Entry 5TMF (X-ray diffraction, 3.00 A resolution); this record covers chains D and F of the 6 polymer chains in the assembly.

# Chain D
Molecule: DNA-directed RNA polymerase subunit beta'
Source organism: Thermus thermophilus
Notes: EC 2.7.7.6
UniProt: Q8RQE8 (RPOC_THET8); residue numbers follow UniProt; this construct covers 1-1524
Amino-acid sequence (1524 residues; row label = number of the first residue in the row):
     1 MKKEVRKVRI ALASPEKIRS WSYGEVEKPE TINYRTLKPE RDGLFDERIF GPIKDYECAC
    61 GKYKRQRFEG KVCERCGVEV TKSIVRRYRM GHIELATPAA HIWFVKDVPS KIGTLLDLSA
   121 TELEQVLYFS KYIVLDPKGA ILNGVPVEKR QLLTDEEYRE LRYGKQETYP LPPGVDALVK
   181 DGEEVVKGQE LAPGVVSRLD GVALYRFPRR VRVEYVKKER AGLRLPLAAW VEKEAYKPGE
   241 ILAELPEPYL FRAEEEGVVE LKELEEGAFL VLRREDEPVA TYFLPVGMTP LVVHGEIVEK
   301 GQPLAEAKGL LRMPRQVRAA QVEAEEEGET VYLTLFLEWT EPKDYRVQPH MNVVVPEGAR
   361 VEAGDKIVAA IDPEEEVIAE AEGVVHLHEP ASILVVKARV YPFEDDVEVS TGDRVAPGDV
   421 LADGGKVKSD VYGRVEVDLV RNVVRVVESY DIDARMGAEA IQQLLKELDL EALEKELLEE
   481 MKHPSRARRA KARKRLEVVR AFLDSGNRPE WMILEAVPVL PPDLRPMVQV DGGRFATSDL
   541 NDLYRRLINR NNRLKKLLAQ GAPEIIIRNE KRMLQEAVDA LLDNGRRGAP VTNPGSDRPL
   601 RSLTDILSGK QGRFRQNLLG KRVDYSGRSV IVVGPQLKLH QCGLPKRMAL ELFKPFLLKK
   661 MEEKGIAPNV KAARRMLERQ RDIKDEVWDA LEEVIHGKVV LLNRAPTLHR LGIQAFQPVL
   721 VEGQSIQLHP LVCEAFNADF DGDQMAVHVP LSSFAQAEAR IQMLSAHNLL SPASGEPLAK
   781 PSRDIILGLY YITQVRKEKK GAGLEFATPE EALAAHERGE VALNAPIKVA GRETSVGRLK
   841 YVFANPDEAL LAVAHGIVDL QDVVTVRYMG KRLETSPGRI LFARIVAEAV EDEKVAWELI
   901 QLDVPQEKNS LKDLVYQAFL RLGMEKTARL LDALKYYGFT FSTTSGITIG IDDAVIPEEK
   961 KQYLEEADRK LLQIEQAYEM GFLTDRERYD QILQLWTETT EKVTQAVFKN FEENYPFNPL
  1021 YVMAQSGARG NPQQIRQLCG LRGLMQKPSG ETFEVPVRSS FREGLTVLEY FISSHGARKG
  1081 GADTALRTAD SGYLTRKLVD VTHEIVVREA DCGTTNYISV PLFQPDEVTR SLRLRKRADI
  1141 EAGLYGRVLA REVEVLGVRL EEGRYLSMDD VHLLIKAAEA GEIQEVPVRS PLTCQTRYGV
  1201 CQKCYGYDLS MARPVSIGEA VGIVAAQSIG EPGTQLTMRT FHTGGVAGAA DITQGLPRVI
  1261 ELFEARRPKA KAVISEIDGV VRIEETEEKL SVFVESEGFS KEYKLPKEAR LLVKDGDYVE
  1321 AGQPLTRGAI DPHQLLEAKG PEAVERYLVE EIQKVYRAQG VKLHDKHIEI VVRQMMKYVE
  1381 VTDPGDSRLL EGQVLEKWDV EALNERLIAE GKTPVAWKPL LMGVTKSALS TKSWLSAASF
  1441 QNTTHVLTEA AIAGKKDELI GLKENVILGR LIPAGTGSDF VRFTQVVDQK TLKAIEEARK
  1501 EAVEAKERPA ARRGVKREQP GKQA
Unresolved in the structure: 1, 1506-1524
Ion coordination: Zn2+ site 1: Cys58, Cys60, Cys73, Cys76; Mg2+ site 1: Asp739, Asp741, Asp743; Mg2+ site 2 near Lys840 (its only coordinating residue here); Zn2+ site 2: Cys1112, Cys1194, Cys1201, Cys1204
Ligand contacts: NE6 (methyl [(1E,5R)-5-{(3S)-3-[(2E,4E)-2,5-dimethylocta-2,4-dienoyl]-2,4-dioxo-3,4-dihydro-2H-pyran-6-yl}hexylidene]carbamate): Phe614, Leu619, Gly620, Lys621, Val1099, His1103, Ile1223, Leu1435, Ala1438, Ser1439, Leu1462, Lys1463, Val1466, Ile1467

# Chain F
Molecule: RNA polymerase sigma factor SigA
Source organism: Thermus thermophilus
UniProt: Q72L95 (SIGA_THET2); residue numbers follow UniProt; this construct covers 1-423
Amino-acid sequence (423 residues; row label = number of the first residue in the row):
     1 MKKSKRKNAQ AQEAQETEVL VQEEAEELPE FPEGEPDPDL EDPDLTLEDD LLDLPEEGEG
    61 LDLEEEEEDL PIPKISTSDP VRQYLHEIGQ VPLLTLEEEV ELARKVEEGM EAIKKLSEIT
   121 GLDPDLIREV VRAKILGSAR VRHIPGLKET LDPKTVEEID QKLKSLPKEH KRYLHIAREG
   181 EAARQHLIEA NLRLVVSIAK KYTGRGLSFL DLIQEGNQGL IRAVEKFEYK RRFKFSTYAT
   241 WWIRQAINRA IADQARTIRI PVHMVETINK LSRTARQLQQ ELGREPTYEE IAEAMGPGWD
   301 AKRVEETLKI AQEPVSLETP IGDEKDSFYG DFIPDEHLPS PVDAATQSLL SEELEKALSK
   361 LSEREAMVLK LRKGLIDGRE HTLEEVGAFF GVTRERIRQI ENKALRKLKY HESRTRKLRD
   421 FLD
Unresolved in the structure: 1-72
Sequence notes: conflict Thr46 (Ala in Q72L95)
Curated features (UniProtKB/Swiss-Prot):
  - DNA-binding region: Leu383 to Asn402 (H-T-H motif)
  - region: Ser78 to Ile113 (Sigma-70 factor domain-1)
  - motif: Asp211 to Gln214 (Interaction with polymerase core subunit RpoC)

# How chain D and chain F interact
Contacting residue pairs (132; chain D residue first):
  Glu30(D) with Arg259(F), salt bridge
  Thr31(D) with Thr257(F), hydrogen bond (side chain-backbone); Ile258(F)
  Ile32(D) with Ile258(F)
  Tyr34(D) with Ile258(F), hydrophobic; Ile260(F), hydrophobic; Pro261(F); Met264(F); Ile310(F), hydrophobic
  Ile53(D) with His337(F), hydrogen bond (backbone-side chain)
  Lys64(D) with Ile376(F)
  Arg65(D) with Gly374(F), hydrogen bond (side chain-backbone); Leu375(F); Ile376(F)
  Ser83(D) with His337(F)
  Glu124(D) with Ser76(F)
  Tyr128(D) with Gln83(F)
  Phe129(D) with Gln83(F)
  Ser130(D) with Gln83(F)
  Arg159(D) with Gln90(F)
  Arg162(D) with Ser138(F)
  Arg206(D) with Glu101(F), salt bridge
  Phe207(D) with Glu97(F); Glu98(F); Glu101(F)
  Pro349(D) with Leu96(F), hydrophobic; Glu97(F)
  His350(D) with Leu96(F); Val100(F); Arg232(F)
  Asn352(D) with Arg104(F), hydrogen bond
  Ile371(D) with Tyr229(F), hydrophobic; Lys230(F); Arg232(F)
  Ala391(D) with Glu97(F)
  Ser392(D) with Glu98(F)
  Asp405(D) with Lys168(F), salt bridge
  Val407(D) with Lys171(F), hydrogen bond (backbone-side chain)
  Val409(D) with Lys164(F); His175(F)
  Ser410(D) with Lys164(F); His175(F); Arg178(F), hydrogen bond (backbone-side chain)
  Thr411(D) with His175(F); Arg178(F), hydrogen bond (backbone-side chain); Glu179(F), hydrogen bond
  Gly412(D) with Lys134(F)
  Asp413(D) with Lys164(F), salt bridge; Arg178(F), salt bridge
  Arg414(D) with Ser138(F), hydrogen bond
  Glu436(D) with Glu179(F)
  Val437(D) with His175(F)
  Asp451(D) with Ser138(F), hydrogen bond
  Asp453(D) with Ala139(F)
  Pro526(D) with Leu317(F)
  Val530(D) with Tyr329(F)
  Gly532(D) with Lys309(F)
  Gly533(D) with Lys309(F)
  Arg534(D) with Gln312(F); Glu313(F); Pro314(F); Val315(F)
  Phe535(D) with Ile258(F), hydrophobic; Pro314(F); Val315(F), hydrogen bond (backbone-backbone)
  Ala536(D) with Val315(F); Tyr329(F), hydrophobic
  Thr537(D) with Val315(F), hydrogen bond (backbone-backbone); Ser316(F); Leu317(F), hydrogen bond (backbone-backbone)
  Ser538(D) with Leu317(F); Glu318(F), hydrogen bond
  Asp539(D) with Ser316(F), hydrogen bond; Glu318(F), hydrogen bond (backbone-side chain)
  Asp542(D) with Thr257(F), hydrogen bond
  Arg545(D) with Gln254(F), hydrogen bond (side chain-backbone); Arg256(F), hydrogen bond (side chain-backbone); Thr257(F)
  Asn549(D) with Gln254(F), hydrogen bond
  Arg550(D) with Asp211(F), salt bridge
  Arg553(D) with Asp211(F), salt bridge; Gln214(F); Glu215(F), salt bridge; Gln218(F); Gln254(F)
  Leu557(D) with Gln214(F); Gln218(F)
  Leu558(D) with Arg140(F); Arg142(F)
  Gln560(D) with Arg132(F), hydrogen bond (backbone-side chain); Arg184(F), hydrogen bond (backbone-side chain); Ile221(F)
  Gly561(D) with Leu136(F); Arg140(F); Arg184(F), hydrogen bond (backbone-side chain); Gln185(F), hydrogen bond (backbone-side chain)
  Ala562(D) with Arg140(F), hydrogen bond (backbone-side chain); Gln185(F)
  Pro563(D) with Gln185(F); Ile188(F), hydrophobic; Glu189(F)
  Ile565(D) with Tyr84(F), hydrophobic; Leu192(F), hydrophobic
  Ile566(D) with Leu192(F), hydrophobic; Gln214(F), hydrogen bond (backbone-side chain)
  Ile567(D) with Arg140(F)
  Asn569(D) with Tyr84(F); Leu210(F); Gln214(F), hydrogen bond
  Glu570(D) with Gln214(F), hydrogen bond
  Arg572(D) with Gln83(F)
  Met573(D) with Leu210(F); Asp211(F); Gln214(F)
  Glu576(D) with Pro80(F)
  Arg587(D) with Ser76(F); Thr77(F)
  Asn593(D) with Gly206(F)
  Pro594(D) with Glu313(F)
  Gly595(D) with Glu313(F), hydrogen bond (backbone-side chain)
  Arg598(D) with Ser316(F), hydrogen bond; Glu318(F)
  Arg601(D) with Glu318(F)
  Leu618(D) with Asp326(F)
  Asn669(D) with Lys417(F); Asp420(F), hydrogen bond
  Lys671(D) with Asp420(F), hydrogen bond (side chain-backbone); Asp423(F), salt bridge
  Ala672(D) with Asp420(F)
  Arg674(D) with Val342(F)
  Arg675(D) with Asp420(F), salt bridge; Asp423(F), salt bridge
Also at the interface, not in a pair above, chain D (95 interface residues in all): Arg19, Lys54, Arg67, Ile84, Glu94, Leu95, Ala96, Glu404, Asp406, Glu408, Leu439, Arg455, Glu459, Gln463, Met527, Val528, Ala559, Gly588, Thr592, Ile606
Also at the interface, not in a pair above, chain F (84 interface residues in all): Glu87, Ile135, His143, Ile144, Leu147, Leu174, Leu207, Ser208, Ile213, Asn217, Glu225, Ala255, Thr319, Phe328, Ile333, Leu338, Thr346

# Overview
The interface between chain D and chain F involves 95 residues on one side and 84 on the other; the contacts
include 32 hydrogen bonds and 11 salt bridges. Among the polar pairs are Glu30(D)-Arg259(F),
Arg206(D)-Glu101(F) and Asp405(D)-Lys168(F). Chain D binds compound NE6.
Chain D is DNA-directed RNA polymerase subunit beta' and chain F is RNA polymerase sigma factor SigA, both
from Thermus thermophilus; the structure, Re-refinement of thermus thermophilus RNA polymerase, was determined
by X-ray diffraction together with 5TMC from the same study.
